Entry 2D7R (X-ray diffraction, 2.80 A resolution); this record covers chain A.

== Chain A ==
Name: Polypeptide N-acetylgalactosaminyltransferase 10
Source organism: Homo sapiens
Notes: EC 2.4.1.41
Reference sequence: Q86SR1 (GLT10_HUMAN); numbering as in UniProt (aligned over 40-603)
Amino-acid sequence (570 residues; numbered 34 to 603; the number before each row is that of its first residue):
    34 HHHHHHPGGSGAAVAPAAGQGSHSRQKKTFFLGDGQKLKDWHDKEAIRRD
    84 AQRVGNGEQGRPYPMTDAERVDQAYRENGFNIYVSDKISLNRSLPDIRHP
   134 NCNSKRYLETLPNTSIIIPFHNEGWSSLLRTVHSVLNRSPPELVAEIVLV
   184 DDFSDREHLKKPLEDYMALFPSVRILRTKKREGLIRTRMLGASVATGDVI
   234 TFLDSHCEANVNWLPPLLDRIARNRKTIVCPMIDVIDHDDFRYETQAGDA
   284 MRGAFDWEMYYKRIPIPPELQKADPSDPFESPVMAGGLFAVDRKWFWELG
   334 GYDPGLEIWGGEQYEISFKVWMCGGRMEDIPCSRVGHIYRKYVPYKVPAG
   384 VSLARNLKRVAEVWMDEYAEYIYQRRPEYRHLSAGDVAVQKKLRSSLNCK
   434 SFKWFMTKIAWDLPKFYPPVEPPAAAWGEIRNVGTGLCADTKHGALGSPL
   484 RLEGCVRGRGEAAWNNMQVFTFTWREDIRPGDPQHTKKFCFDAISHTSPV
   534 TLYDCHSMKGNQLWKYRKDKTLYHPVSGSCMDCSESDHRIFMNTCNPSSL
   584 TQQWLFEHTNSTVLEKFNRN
Unresolved in the structure: 34-67
Sequence notes: expression tag (34-39)
Curated features (UniProtKB/Swiss-Prot):
  - region: Arg373 to Val384 (Flexible loop)
  - binding site (substrate): His154, Glu156, Asp185, Arg214, Ser238, Trp342, Arg373, Tyr378
  - binding site (Mn(2+)): Asp237, His239, His370
  - glycosylation (N-linked (GlcNAc...) asparagine): Asn124, Asn146, Asn593
Cystine bridges: Cys135-Cys365, Cys356-Cys432, Cys471-Cys488, Cys523-Cys538, Cys563-Cys578
Covalently attached groups: N-acetylglucosamine (NAG) linked to Asn124, Asn146, Asn593
Metal / ion sites: Mn2+: Asp237, His239, His370 (together with UDP)
Small-molecule neighbours:
  - 2-acetamido-2-deoxy-alpha-D-galactopyranose (A2G): Asp525, Tyr536, His539, Met541, Gly543, Asn544, Gln545
  - 2-acetamido-2-deoxy-beta-D-galactopyranose (NGA): Leu217, Arg221, Asp237, Ile266, Ala318, Gly319, Gly320, Leu321, Trp342, Gly343, Gly344, Glu345, Gln346, His370, Tyr372
  - UDP (uridine-5'-diphosphate): Pro152, Phe153, His154, Glu156, Asp185, Arg214, Gly216, Leu217, Thr220, Asp237, Ser238, His239, Ile341, Trp342, His370, Arg373, Tyr378

== In short ==
Chain A binds 2-acetamido-2-deoxy-beta-D-galactopyranose, UDP and 2-acetamido-2-deoxy-alpha-D-galactopyranose.
Covalently linked N-acetylglucosamine: at Asn124, Asn146 and Asn593. Asp237, His239 and His370 form the Mn2+
site. From UniProt: 8 substrate-binding residues and 3 Mn2+-binding residues.
Chain A is Polypeptide N-acetylgalactosaminyltransferase 10 (Homo sapiens); the structure, Crystal structure
of pp-GalNAc-T10 complexed with GalNAc-Ser on lectin domain, was determined by X-ray diffraction (same
publication as 2D7I).
